PDB entry 4N48 | X-ray diffraction, 2.70 A resolution | chains B and G

[Chain B]
Name: Cap-specific mRNA (nucleoside-2'-O-)-methyltransferase 1
From: Homo sapiens
Notes: EC 2.1.1.57
UniProt: Q8N1G2 (MTR1_HUMAN); residues 126-550 here = UniProt positions 126-550
Sequence (428 residues; numbered 123 to 550; the number before each row is that of its first residue):
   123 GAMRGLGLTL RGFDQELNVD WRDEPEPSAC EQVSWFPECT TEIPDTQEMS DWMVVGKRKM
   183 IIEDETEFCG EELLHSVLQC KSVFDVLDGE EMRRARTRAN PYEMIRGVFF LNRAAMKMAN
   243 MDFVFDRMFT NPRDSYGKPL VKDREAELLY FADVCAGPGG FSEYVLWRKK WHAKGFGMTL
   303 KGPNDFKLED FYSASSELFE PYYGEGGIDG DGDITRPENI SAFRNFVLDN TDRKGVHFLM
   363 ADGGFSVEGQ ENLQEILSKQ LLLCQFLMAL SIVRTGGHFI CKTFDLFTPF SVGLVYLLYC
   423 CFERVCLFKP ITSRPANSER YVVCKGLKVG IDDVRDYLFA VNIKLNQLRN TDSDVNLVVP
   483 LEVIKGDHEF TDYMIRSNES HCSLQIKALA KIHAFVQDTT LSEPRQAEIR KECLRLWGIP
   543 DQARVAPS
Disordered / not traced: 123-140, 267-268, 548-550
Differences from the reference sequence: expression tag (123-125)
Curated features (UniProtKB/Swiss-Prot):
  - active site: Lys239, Asp364, Lys404 (Proton acceptor)
  - binding site (substrate): Lys203 to Asp207, Arg218, Asn374 to Gln376, Asn439
  - binding site (S-adenosyl-L-methionine): Asn234, Cys277 to Phe283, Asp335, Ile336
  - mutagenesis: Lys203 (K203A: Reduces both mRNA cap binding and catalytic activity of the enzyme), Arg228 (R228A: No effect), Lys239 (K239A: Abolishes catalytic activity), Asp364 (D364A: Abolishes catalytic activity), Lys404 (K404A: Abolishes catalytic activity)
Ligand contacts:
  - 7N-methyl-8-hydroguanosine-5'-triphosphate (MGT): Lys203, Ser204, Phe206, Asp207, Met214, Arg215, Arg218, Glu373, Asn374, Gln376, Phe406, Arg436, Ala438, Asn439, Ser440, Gln507, Leu511
  - S-adenosylmethionine (SAM): Leu233, Asn234, Ala236, Ala237, Cys277, Ala278, Gly279, Pro280, Gly281, Gly282, Phe283, Thr301, Leu302, Asn306, Gly334, Asp335, Ile336, Thr337, Asp364, Gly365, Gly366, Phe367, Leu383
From the paper describing this entry:
  - binding site for 7N-methyl-8-hydroguanosine-5'-triphosphate: Lys203, Asp207, Arg218, Glu373, Asn374, Gln376
  - binding site for capped RNA: Asn234, Lys239, Gly366 to Ser368
  - catalytic residues: Lys239, Asp364, Lys404
  - mutagenesis - K203A: decreased catalytic activity
  - mutagenesis - R228A: unchanged catalytic activity

[Chain G]
Molecule: capped RNA
Sequence (4 nucleotides; each row starts with the number of its first residue):
     1 GAUC
Covalent attachments: 7N-methyl-8-hydroguanosine-5'-triphosphate (MGT) linked to G1

[How chain B and chain G interact]
Pairs across the interface (17; chain B residue first):
  Arg215(B) with C4(G), base contact
  Asn234(B) with A2(G), hydrogen bond to the sugar; U3(G), phosphate contact
  Arg235(B) with A2(G), salt bridge to the phosphate; U3(G), hydrogen bond to the phosphate
  Lys239(B) with G1(G), hydrogen bond to the phosphate; A2(G), salt bridge to the phosphate
  Pro280(B) with A2(G), sugar contact
  Asn306(B) with G1(G), base contact; A2(G), base contact
  Gly366(B) with G1(G), base contact
  Phe367(B) with G1(G), base contact
  Ser368(B) with G1(G), hydrogen bond to the base
  Lys404(B) with G1(G), hydrogen bond to the sugar
  Phe406(B) with G1(G), sugar contact
  Arg436(B) with A2(G), salt bridge to the phosphate
  Glu441(B) with G1(G), sugar contact
Also at the interface, not in a pair above, chain B (16 interface residues in all): Ala236, Asp364, Asn439

[Summary]
16 residues of chain B face 4 of chain G across their interface, with 5 hydrogen bonds and 3 salt bridges.
Polar pairs include Ser368(B)-G1(G), Asn234(B)-A2(G) and Lys404(B)-G1(G). Chain B binds S-adenosylmethionine
and 7N-methyl-8-hydroguanosine-5'-triphosphate. Covalently linked 7N-methyl-8-hydroguanosine-5'-triphosphate:
at G1(G). From the paper: catalytic residues Lys239(B), Asp364(B) and Lys404(B); K203A of chain B reduces
catalytic activity.
Here chain B is Cap-specific mRNA (nucleoside-2'-O-)-methyltransferase 1 (Homo sapiens) and chain G is capped
RNA. Entry 4N48 (Cap-specific mRNA (nucleoside-2'-O-)-methyltransferase 1 Protein in complex with capped RNA
fragment) was determined by X-ray diffraction together with 4N49 and 4N4A from the same study.
